PDB entry 6GBO | X-ray diffraction, 2.10 A resolution | chains B and C of the 6 polymer chains in the assembly

[Chain B (and C)]
Protein: Polymerase cofactor VP35
Organism: Ebola virus
Notes: fragment: oligomerization domain; chain C of this document is another copy of the same molecule, construct and numbering; everything in this record applies to it too
UniProt: Q05127 (VP35_EBOZM); residues 82-145 here = UniProt positions 82-145
Amino-acid sequence (73 residues; each row starts with the number of its first residue):
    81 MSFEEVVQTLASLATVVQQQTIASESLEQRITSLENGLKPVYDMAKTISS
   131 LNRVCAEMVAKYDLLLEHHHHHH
Sequence notes: initiating methionine (81); expression tag (146-153)
Curated features (UniProtKB/Swiss-Prot):
  - mutagenesis: Leu90 to Leu93 (Complete loss of homotrimerization; when associated with A-107), Leu107 (L107A: Complete loss of homotrimerization; when associated with 90-AASA-93)

[Interface between chain B and chain C]
Pairs across the interface - 52 pairs, chain B then chain C:
  Phe83(B) with Met81(C); Ser82(C); Phe83(C); Val86(C), hydrophobic
  Val86(B) with Val86(C), hydrophobic
  Val87(B) with Val86(C), hydrophobic
  Leu90(B) with Val86(C); Thr89(C); Leu90(C), hydrophobic; Leu93(C)
  Ala94(B) with Leu93(C)
  Val97(B) with Val96(C), hydrophobic; Val97(C), hydrophobic; Gln100(C), hydrogen bond (backbone-side chain)
  Gln100(B) with Gln100(C)
  Thr101(B) with Val96(C); Gln100(C), hydrogen bond
  Ser104(B) with Leu107(C)
  Glu108(B) with Leu107(C); Arg110(C), salt bridge
  Ile111(B) with Leu107(C), hydrophobic; Arg110(C); Ile111(C), hydrophobic
  Thr112(B) with Arg110(C), hydrogen bond
  Leu114(B) with Leu114(C), hydrophobic
  Glu115(B) with Arg110(C), salt bridge; Leu114(C)
  Tyr122(B) with Leu114(C), hydrogen bond (side chain-backbone); Gly117(C); Leu118(C); Val121(C), hydrophobic
  Ala125(B) with Val121(C), hydrophobic; Met124(C)
  Ile128(B) with Met124(C), hydrophobic
  Ser129(B) with Met124(C)
  Asn132(B) with Met124(C); Thr127(C), hydrogen bond; Leu131(C)
  Cys135(B) with Leu131(C), hydrophobic
  Ala136(B) with Leu131(C)
  Val139(B) with Val134(C); Cys135(C), hydrophobic; Met138(C), hydrophobic
  Tyr142(B) with Met138(C), hydrophobic; Tyr142(C)
  Asp143(B) with Lys141(C), salt bridge
  Leu146(B) with Met138(C); Lys141(C); Tyr142(C); Leu145(C)
  Glu147(B) with Lys141(C), salt bridge
  His150(B) with Leu145(C)
Also at the interface, not in a pair above, chain B (32 interface residues in all): Leu93, Leu107, Leu118, Lys126, His149
Also at the interface, not in a pair above, chain C (29 interface residues in all): Pro120, Asp123, Ile128

[Summary]
The interface between chain B and chain C involves 32 residues on one side and 29 on the other; the contacts
include 5 hydrogen bonds and 4 salt bridges. Polar pairs include Glu108(B)-Arg110(C), Glu115(B)-Arg110(C) and
Asp143(B)-Lys141(C). From UniProt: 5 mutagenesis sites on chain B.
Both chains are Polymerase cofactor VP35 (Ebola virus). Entry 6GBO (Crystal Structure of the oligomerization
domain of Vp35 from Ebola virus) was determined by X-ray diffraction, deposited together with 6GBP, 6GBQ and
6GBR.
